4Z3W - chains A and E of the 8 polymer chains in the assembly; structure by X-ray diffraction, 2.21 A resolution.

[Chain A]
Molecule: Benzoyl-CoA reductase, putative
From: Geobacter metallireducens  GS-15
UniProt: Q39TV8 (Q39TV8_GEOMG); residue numbers follow UniProt; this construct covers 1-653
Sequence (653 residues; numbered 1 to 653; the number before each row is that of its first residue):
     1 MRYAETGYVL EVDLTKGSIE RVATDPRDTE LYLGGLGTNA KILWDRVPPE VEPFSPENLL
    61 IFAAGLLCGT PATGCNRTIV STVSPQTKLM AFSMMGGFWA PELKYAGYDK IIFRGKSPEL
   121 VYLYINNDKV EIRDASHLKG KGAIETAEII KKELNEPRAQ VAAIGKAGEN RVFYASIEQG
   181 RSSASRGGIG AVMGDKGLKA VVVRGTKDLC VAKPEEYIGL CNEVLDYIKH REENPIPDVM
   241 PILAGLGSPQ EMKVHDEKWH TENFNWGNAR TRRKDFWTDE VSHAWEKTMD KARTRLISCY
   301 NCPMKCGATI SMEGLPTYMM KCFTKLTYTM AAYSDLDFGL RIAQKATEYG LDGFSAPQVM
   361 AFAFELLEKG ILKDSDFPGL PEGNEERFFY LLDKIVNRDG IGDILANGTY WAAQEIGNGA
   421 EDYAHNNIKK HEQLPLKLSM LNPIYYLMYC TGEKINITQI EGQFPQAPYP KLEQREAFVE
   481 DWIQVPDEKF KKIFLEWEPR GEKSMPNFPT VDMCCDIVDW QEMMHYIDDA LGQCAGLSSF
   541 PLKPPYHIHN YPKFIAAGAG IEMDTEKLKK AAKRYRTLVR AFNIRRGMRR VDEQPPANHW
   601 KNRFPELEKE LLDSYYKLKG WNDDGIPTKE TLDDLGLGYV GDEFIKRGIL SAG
Unresolved in the structure: 653
Metal / ion sites: Mg2+: M94, S183 (together with MTE); 4Fe-4S cluster Fe: C299, C302, C306, C534; tungsten ion: C322 (together with MTE)
Ligand contacts:
  - 1,5 Dienoyl-CoA (4KX): P249, E251, W259, H260, N263, F264, R272, C322, F323, L434, L436, L438, S439, M440, N442, Y445, Y449, I457, T458, E461, Q466, P499, R500, S504, M505
  - MTE (phosphonic acidmono-(2-amino-5,6-dimercapto-4-oxo-3,7,8a,9,10,10a-hexahydro-4H-8-oxa-1,3,9,10-tetraaza-anthracen-7-ylmethyl)ester), molecule 1: R77, M94, M95, G96, G97, R181, S182, S183, S248, P249, K321, C322, Q459, D528, D529, Q533, C534, A535, G536, F540
  - MTE, molecule 2: S93, M94, S176, E178, S183, A184, S185, R186, K321, C322, F323, T324, L351, D352, G353, F354, K454, N456, T458, Q459
  - 4Fe-4S cluster (SF4): G74, N76, R77, R181, G247, S248, S298, C299, C302, M304, K305, C306, C534, G536, L537

[Chain E]
Molecule: Iron-sulfur cluster-binding oxidoreductase, putative benzoyl-CoA reductase electron transfer protein
From: Geobacter metallireducens GS-15
UniProt: Q39TV9 (Q39TV9_GEOMG); residues 1-179 here = UniProt positions 1-179
Sequence (179 residues; numbered 1 to 179; the number before each row is that of its first residue):
     1 MNSETKKRIV KTINIDADKC NGCRACEVIC SAFHAMPPYS SNNPARSRVR VVRDPLRDIY
    61 VPLYAGEYTE SECIGRDKFI IDGKEYDECG FCRASCPSRD LFREPDSGLP LKCDLCDGEP
   121 EPLCVKWCLV GALSVTEREV EEPDESVKRT EMEIGLESLI SRFGADVVAD TVEQLTKKR
Unresolved in the structure: 1-6, 144-148, 175-179
Metal / ion sites: 4Fe-4S cluster Fe site 1: C20, C23, C26, C128; 4Fe-4S cluster Fe site 2: C30, C113, C116, C124; 4Fe-4S cluster Fe site 3: C73, C89, C92, C96
Ligand contacts:
  - 4Fe-4S cluster (SF4), molecule 1: C20, N21, G22, C23, R24, A25, C26, V51, P62, W127, C128, V130, A132, L133
  - 4Fe-4S cluster (SF4), molecule 2: C30, H34, R48, V49, Y64, C113, D114, L115, C116, P122, L123, C124
  - 4Fe-4S cluster (SF4), molecule 3: T69, E72, C73, R76, D77, C89, C92, A94, C96, S98, R99

[Chain A / chain E interface]
Pairs across the interface (70):
  G69(A) - N42(E)  hydrogen bond (backbone-side chain)
  T70(A) - N42(E)
  P71(A) - V28(E)  hydrophobic
  P71(A) - N42(E)
  P71(A) - W127(E)
  F98(A) - G22(E)
  F98(A) - R24(E)
  F98(A) - R53(E)
  Y105(A) - N42(E)  hydrogen bond
  Y105(A) - P44(E)
  I144(A) - L56(E)  hydrophobic
  E148(A) - L56(E)
  R158(A) - R50(E)
  R158(A) - V51(E)  hydrogen bond (side chain-backbone)
  R158(A) - L101(E)
  Q160(A) - R24(E)
  R204(A) - R50(E)
  T206(A) - N43(E)  hydrogen bond (backbone-side chain)
  T206(A) - A45(E)
  T206(A) - P105(E)
  K207(A) - N43(E)  hydrogen bond (backbone-side chain)
  D208(A) - S41(E)
  D208(A) - N42(E)
  D208(A) - N43(E)  hydrogen bond
  D208(A) - R46(E)  salt bridge
  L209(A) - S41(E)
  L209(A) - N42(E)  hydrogen bond (backbone-backbone)
  C210(A) - S40(E)
  C210(A) - S41(E)
  V211(A) - Y39(E)
  V211(A) - S40(E)  hydrogen bond (backbone-backbone)
  P214(A) - P38(E)
  P214(A) - Y39(E)
  P214(A) - S40(E)
  I218(A) - Y39(E)  hydrophobic
  I218(A) - W127(E)  hydrophobic
  C221(A) - W127(E)  hydrophobic
  N222(A) - K126(E)
  N222(A) - W127(E)
  L225(A) - W127(E)
  L225(A) - L129(E)
  I228(A) - L129(E)  hydrophobic
  K229(A) - L129(E)
  T294(A) - D58(E)
  R295(A) - A17(E)  hydrogen bond (side chain-backbone)
  R295(A) - D18(E)
  R295(A) - C20(E)  hydrogen bond (side chain-backbone)
  R295(A) - D58(E)  salt bridge
  R295(A) - Y60(E)
  L296(A) - N21(E)
  I297(A) - N21(E)
  I297(A) - Y60(E)
  S298(A) - N21(E)  hydrogen bond (backbone-backbone)
  S298(A) - C23(E)
  C299(A) - C23(E)
  Y300(A) - C23(E)
  Y300(A) - R24(E)
  Y300(A) - V28(E)
  Y300(A) - P44(E)
  N301(A) - C23(E)  hydrogen bond (backbone-backbone)
  N301(A) - A25(E)
  N301(A) - W127(E)
  C302(A) - C23(E)
  P303(A) - L129(E)  hydrophobic
  P303(A) - V130(E)
  T309(A) - P55(E)
  T309(A) - Y60(E)
  T317(A) - L56(E)
  M319(A) - P55(E)  hydrophobic
  M319(A) - L56(E)  hydrophobic
Interface residues without a listed pair, chain A (37 interface residues in all): K305
Interface residues without a listed pair, chain E (33 interface residues in all): I29, K84

[Overview]
37 residues of chain A face 33 of chain E across their interface; the contacts include 12 hydrogen bonds and 2
salt bridges. Polar contacts include D208(A)-R46(E), R295(A)-D58(E) and G69(A)-N42(E). Chain A binds 4Fe-4S
cluster, compound MTE and 1,5 Dienoyl-CoA.
Here chain A is Benzoyl-CoA reductase, putative (Geobacter metallireducens  GS-15) and chain E is Iron-sulfur
cluster-binding oxidoreductase, putative benzoyl-CoA reductase electron transfer protein (Geobacter
metallireducens GS-15). Entry 4Z3W (Active site complex BamBC of Benzoyl Coenzyme A reductase in complex with
1,5 Dienoyl-CoA) was determined by X-ray diffraction together with 4Z3Y, 4Z3X, 4Z3Z and 4Z40 from the same
study.
